Entry 9JS4 (electron microscopy, 3.80 A resolution); this record covers chains B and C of the 3 polymer chains in the assembly.

# Chain B
Name: Heavy chain of 8G3
Organism: Homo heidelbergensis
Chain sequence (222 residues; row label = number of the first residue in the row):
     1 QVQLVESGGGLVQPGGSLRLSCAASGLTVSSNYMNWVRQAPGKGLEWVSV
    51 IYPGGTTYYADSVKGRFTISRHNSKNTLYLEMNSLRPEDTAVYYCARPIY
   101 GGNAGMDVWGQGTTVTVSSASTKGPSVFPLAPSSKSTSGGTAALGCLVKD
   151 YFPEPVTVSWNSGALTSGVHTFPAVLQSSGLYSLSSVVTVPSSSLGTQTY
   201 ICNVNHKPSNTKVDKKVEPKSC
Disordered / not traced: 1, 72-75, 120-222
Disulfides: Cys22-Cys95

# Chain C
Name: Spike glycoprotein
Organism: Severe acute respiratory syndrome coronavirus
Notes: fragment: RBD domain
UniProtKB: P0DTC2 (SPIKE_SARS2); the construct has insertions or renumbered stretches relative to UniProt, so the offset changes along the chain: 14-208 = UniProt 16-210; 211-1207 = UniProt 211-1207
Chain sequence (1233 residues; each row starts with the number of its first residue):
    14 VNLTTRTQLPPAYTNSFTRGVYYPDKVFRSSVLHSTQDLFLPFFSNVTWF
    64 HVIHVSGTNGTKRFDNPVLPFNDGVYFASIEKSNIIRGWIFGTTLDSKTQ
   114 SLLIVNNATNVVIKVCEFQFCNDPFLGVYDHKNNKSWMESEFRVYSSANN
   164 CTFEYVSQPFLMDLEGKQGNFKNLREFVFKNIDGYFKIYSKHTPIIVREP
   214 EDLPQGFSALEPLVDLPIGINITRFQTLLALHRSYLTPGDSSSGWTAGAA
   264 AYYVGYLQPRTFLLKYNENGTITDAVDCALDPLSETKCTLKSFTVEKGIY
   314 QTSNFRVQPTESIVRFPNITNLCPFDEVFNATRFASVYAWNRKRISNCVA
   364 DYSVLYNLAPFFTFKCYGVSPTKLNDLCFTNVYADSFVIRGDEVRQIAPG
   414 QTGNIADYNYKLPDDFTGCVIAWNSNKLDSKVSGNYNYLYRLFRKSNLKP
   464 FERDISTEIYQAGNKPCNGVAGFNCYFPLRSYSFRPTYGVGHQPYRVVVL
   514 SFELLHAPATVCGPKKSTNLVKNKCVNFNFNGLKGTGVLTESNKKFLPFQ
   564 QFGRDIADTTDAVRDPQTLEILDITPCSFGGVSVITPGTNTSNQVAVLYQ
   614 GVNCTEVPVAIHADQLTPTWRVYSTGSNVFQTRAGCLIGAEYVNNSYECD
   664 IPIGAGICASYQTQTKSHGSASSVASQSIIAYTMSLGAENSVAYSNNSIA
   714 IPTNFTISVTTEILPVSMTKTSVDCTMYICGDSTECSNLLLQYGSFCTQL
   764 KRALTGIAVEQDKNTQEVFAQVKQIYKTPPIKYFGGFNFSQILPDPSKPS
   814 KRSPIEDLLFNKVTLADAGFIKQYGDCLGDIAARDLICAQKFKGLTVLPP
   864 LLTDEMIAQYTSALLAGTITSGWTFGAGPALQIPFPMQMAYRFNGIGVTQ
   914 NVLYENQKLIANQFNSAIGKIQDSLSSTPSALGKLQDVVNHNAQALNTLV
   964 KQLSSKFGAISSVLNDIFSRLDPPEAEVQIDRLITGRLQSLQTYVTQQLI
  1014 RAAEIRASANLAATKMSECVLGQSKRVDFCGKGYHLMSFPQSAPHGVVFL
  1064 HVTYVPAQEKNFTTAPAICHDGKAHFPREGVFVSNGTHWFVTQRNFYEPQ
  1114 IITTDNTFVSGNCDVVIGIVNNTVYDPLQPELDSFKEELDKYFKNHTSPD
  1164 VDLGDISGINASVVNIQKEIDRLNEVAKNLNESLIDLQELGKYEQGYIPE
  1214 APRDGQAYVRKDGEWVLLSTFLAHHHHHHHHHH
Disordered / not traced: 14-332, 529-1246
Disulfides: Cys336-Cys361, Cys379-Cys432, Cys391-Cys525, Cys480-Cys488
Sequence notes: variant Val65 (Ala67 in P0DTC2), Ile93 (Thr95 in P0DTC2), Asp143 (Tyr145 in P0DTC2), Glu214 (Arg in P0DTC2), Asp339 (Gly in P0DTC2), Leu371 (Ser in P0DTC2), Pro373 (Ser in P0DTC2), Phe375 (Ser in P0DTC2), Asn417 (Lys in P0DTC2), Lys440 (Asn in P0DTC2), Ser446 (Gly in P0DTC2), Asn477 (Ser in P0DTC2), Lys478 (Thr in P0DTC2), Ala484 (Glu in P0DTC2), Arg493 (Gln in P0DTC2), Ser496 (Gly in P0DTC2), Arg498 (Gln in P0DTC2), Tyr501 (Asn in P0DTC2), His505 (Tyr in P0DTC2), Lys547 (Thr in P0DTC2), Gly614 (Asp in P0DTC2), Tyr655 (His in P0DTC2), Lys679 (Asn in P0DTC2), His681 (Pro in P0DTC2), Lys764 (Asn in P0DTC2), Tyr796 (Asp in P0DTC2), Lys856 (Asn in P0DTC2), His954 (Gln in P0DTC2), Lys969 (Asn in P0DTC2), Phe981 (Leu in P0DTC2), Pro986 (Lys in P0DTC2), Pro987 (Val in P0DTC2); insertion (209-210); conflict Arg211 (Asn in P0DTC2), Glu212 (Leu in P0DTC2), Pro213 (Val in P0DTC2), Gly682 (Arg in P0DTC2), Ser683 (Arg in P0DTC2), Ser685 (Arg in P0DTC2), Pro817 (Phe in P0DTC2), Pro892 (Ala in P0DTC2), Pro899 (Ala in P0DTC2), Pro942 (Ala in P0DTC2); expression tag (1208-1246)
Curated features (UniProtKB/Swiss-Prot):
  - region: Asn280 to Cys301 (Putative superantigen), Arg403 to Asp405 (Integrin-binding motif), Asn448 to Phe456 (Immunodominant HLA epitope recognized by the CD8+), Ser816 to Tyr837 (Fusion peptide 1), Lys835 to Phe855 (Fusion peptide 2), Asp1163 to Glu1202 (Heptad repeat 2)
  - site: Arg815, Ser816 (Cleavage)
  - glycosylation: Asn15 (N-linked (GlcNAc...) (complex) asparagine), Asn59 (N-linked (GlcNAc...) (hybrid) asparagine), Asn72 (N-linked (GlcNAc...) (complex) asparagine), Asn120 (N-linked (GlcNAc...) (hybrid) asparagine), Asn147 (N-linked (GlcNAc...) (complex) asparagine), Asn163 (N-linked (GlcNAc...) (complex) asparagine), Asn234 (N-linked (GlcNAc...) (high mannose) asparagine), Asn282 (N-linked (GlcNAc...) (complex) asparagine), Thr323 (O-linked (GalNAc) threonine), Ser325 (O-linked (HexNAc...) serine), Asn331 (N-linked (GlcNAc...) (complex) asparagine), Asn343 (N-linked (GlcNAc...) (complex) asparagine), Asn603 (N-linked (GlcNAc...) (hybrid) asparagine), Asn616 (N-linked (GlcNAc...) (complex) asparagine), Asn657 (N-linked (GlcNAc...) (complex) asparagine), Thr676 (O-linked (GlcNAc...) threonine), Thr678 (O-linked (GlcNAc...) threonine), Asn709 (N-linked (GlcNAc...) (high mannose) asparagine), Asn717 (N-linked (GlcNAc...) (hybrid) asparagine), Asn801 (N-linked (GlcNAc...) (hybrid) asparagine) and 6 more in UniProt

# Chain B / chain C interface
Contacting residue pairs (18):
  Thr28(B) with Ala475(C), hydrogen bond (side chain-backbone); Gly476(C); Asn477(C)
  Ser30(B) with Lys458(C), hydrogen bond
  Ser31(B) with Lys458(C); Tyr473(C)
  Tyr33(B) with Leu455(C), hydrogen bond (side chain-backbone); Phe456(C), hydrophobic
  Tyr52(B) with Tyr421(C)
  Pro53(B) with Tyr421(C); Arg457(C)
  Gly54(B) with Tyr421(C), hydrogen bond (backbone-side chain); Asn460(C)
  Tyr58(B) with Thr415(C), hydrogen bond (side chain-backbone); Gly416(C)
  Arg97(B) with Tyr489(C), hydrogen bond
  Gly101(B) with Arg493(C)
  Met106(B) with Tyr489(C), hydrogen bond
Interface residues without a listed pair, chain B (16 interface residues in all): Asn32, Gly55, Thr56, Tyr100, Asn103
Interface residues without a listed pair, chain C (15 interface residues in all): Asp420

# Summary
Chain B and chain C form an interface of 16 and 15 residues respectively; the contacts include 7 hydrogen
bonds. Polar contacts include Thr28(B)-Ala475(C), Ser30(B)-Lys458(C) and Tyr33(B)-Leu455(C).
Chain B is Heavy chain of 8G3 (Homo heidelbergensis) and chain C is Spike glycoprotein (Severe acute
respiratory syndrome coronavirus); the structure, Cryo-EM structure of neutralizing antibody 8G3 in complex
with BA.1 RBD, was determined by electron microscopy.
